PDB entry 8UFH | electron microscopy, 3.20 A resolution | chains A and F of the 4 polymer chains in the assembly

Chain A:
Molecule: Lipopolysaccharide export system ATP-binding protein LptB
From: Acinetobacter baylyi ADP1
Reference sequence: Q6FC66 (Q6FC66_ACIAD); residues 1-249 here = UniProt positions 1-249
Amino-acid sequence (257 residues; each row starts with the number of its first residue; numbers below 1 keep their minus sign (Met-7 is residue -7)):
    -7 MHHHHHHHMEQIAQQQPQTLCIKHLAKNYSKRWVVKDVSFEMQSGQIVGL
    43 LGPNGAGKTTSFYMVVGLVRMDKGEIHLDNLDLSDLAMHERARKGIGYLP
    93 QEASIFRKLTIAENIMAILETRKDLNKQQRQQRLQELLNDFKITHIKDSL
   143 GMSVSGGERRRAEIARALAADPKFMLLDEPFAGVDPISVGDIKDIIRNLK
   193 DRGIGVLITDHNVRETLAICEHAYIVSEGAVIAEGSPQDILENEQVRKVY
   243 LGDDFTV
Not modelled in the structure: -7 to 9, 249
Construct notes: expression tag (-7 to 0)

Chain F:
Molecule: Lipopolysaccharide export system permease protein LptF
From: Acinetobacter baylyi ADP1
Reference sequence: Q6FFD7 (Q6FFD7_ACIAD); residue numbers follow UniProt; this construct covers 1-366
Amino-acid sequence (366 residues; row label = number of the first residue in the row):
     1 MIIRRYLVKQVVSTSLVVIALLTLIMMGGRLIKYFGVAAQGRLDAGVLFS
    51 IIGYRMPEFLTLILPLGFFIGLMLVFGRLYVDHEMAVLNGSGISRIRLGQ
   101 LLIPLALVFLVIQGILMLWMTPWGLRQFDQLSSSQAVRTGFDLVRPKEFI
   151 SSGPYTIYAGDLSEDRKNLKDIFFYQRAQKEGKPDVMILAKEATRVVMEN
   201 ETANVVDLIQGRRYEIYPGKAKYSQAEFQRYRLRLENDKSATFETDKVEA
   251 LPSSKLWNKWNDPVIASEMGWRVFGPFTIVIALMMAVALCEVSPRQGRYY
   301 RLIPAIFIFASLIVLLIAIRTRISRDELGVWAYPAALAVYGIAAALFSRK
   351 QKLAPKIKKQIKRVRA
Not modelled in the structure: 1, 177-184, 196-203, 217-222, 236-246, 351-366
Ligand contacts:
  - WJW ((2R,4R,5R,6R)-2-[(2R,4R,5R,6R)-5-[(2S,4R,5R,6R)-4-[(2R,3R,4R,5S,6S)-3-acetamido-6-carboxy-4,5-bis(oxidanyl)oxan-2-yl]oxy-6-[(1R)-1,2-bis(oxidanyl)ethyl]-2-carboxy-5-oxidanyl-oxan-2-yl]oxy-6-[(1R)-1,2-bis(oxidanyl)ethyl]-2-carboxy-2-[[(2R,3S,4R,5R,6R)-4-[(3S)-3-dodecanoyloxydodecanoyl]oxy-6-[[(2R,3S,4R,5R,6R)-5-[[(3R)-3-heptanoyloxynonanoyl]amino]-3-oxidanyl-4-[(3R)-3-oxidanyloctanoyl]oxy-6-phosphonooxy-oxan-2-yl]methoxy]-5-[[(3S)-3-[(3R)-3-oxidanyldodecanoyl]oxydecanoyl]amino]-3-phosphonooxy-oxan-2-yl]methoxy]oxan-4-yl]oxy-6-[(1R)-1,2-bis(oxidanyl)ethyl]-4,5-bis(oxidanyl)oxane-2-carboxylic acid): Leu22, Ile25, Met26, Gly29, Arg30, Lys33, Tyr34, Val37, Arg42, Arg55, Glu58, Phe59, Thr61, Leu62, Pro65, Leu66, Gln113, Met117, Trp271, Gly275, Thr278, Ile306, Ala310, Ile313, Val314, Ile317
  - Y75 ((7S,10S,13S,17P)-10-(4-aminobutyl)-7-(3-aminopropyl)-17-(6-aminopyridin-3-yl)-20-chloro-13-[(1H-indol-3-yl)methyl]-12-methyl-6,7,9,10,12,13,15,16-octahydropyrido[2,3-b][1,5,8,11,14]benzothiatetraazacycloheptadecine-8,11,14(5H)-trione): Glu58, Leu125, Glu249, Trp271, Val314, Ile317, Ala318, Arg320, Thr321
From the paper describing this entry:
  - mutagenesis - E249K: decreased growth in response to Y75
  - mutagenesis - R30A, R55G: abolished growth
  - mutagenesis - R30K, R55K: decreased growth in response to antibiotic
  - mutagenesis - I317N: decreased growth in response to macrocyclic peptides

Chain A / chain F interface:
Pairs across the interface (38):
  Met80(A) with Ala86(F); Asn89(F); Gly90(F)
  His81(A) with Asn89(F); Gly92(F); Ser94(F)
  Ala84(A) with Asn89(F); Gly90(F); Ser91(F); Gly92(F)
  Arg85(A) with Gly92(F), hydrogen bond (side chain-backbone)
  Ile88(A) with Gly90(F)
  Gly89(A) with Gly90(F)
  Tyr90(A) with Ala86(F), hydrophobic
  Pro92(A) with Val87(F)
  Glu94(A) with His83(F), salt bridge
  Ala95(A) with Asp82(F)
  Ser96(A) with Asp82(F); His83(F); Glu84(F); Val87(F)
  Ile97(A) with Glu84(F)
  Phe98(A) with Glu84(F); Val87(F), hydrophobic; Leu88(F), hydrophobic
  Arg99(A) with Asp82(F), salt bridge; Glu84(F), salt bridge
  Leu101(A) with Tyr6(F), hydrophobic
  Met108(A) with Ile2(F), hydrophobic
  Ala109(A) with Ile2(F), hydrophobic; Ile3(F)
  Ile110(A) with Leu88(F), hydrophobic; Ser91(F); Ile93(F), hydrophobic
  Glu112(A) with Ile2(F), hydrogen bond (side chain-backbone)
  Thr113(A) with Ile93(F)
  Arg158(A) with Val87(F)
  Ala162(A) with Ser91(F)
Also at the interface, not in a pair above, chain A (24 interface residues in all): Lys100, Glu105
Also at the interface, not in a pair above, chain F (16 interface residues in all): Arg78

In short:
The interface between chain A and chain F involves 24 residues on one side and 16 on the other, with 2
hydrogen bonds and 3 salt bridges. Among the polar pairs are Glu94(A)-His83(F), Arg99(A)-Asp82(F) and
Arg99(A)-Glu84(F). The paper reports that R30A and R55G of chain F abolish growth; R30K and R55K of chain F
reduce growth in response to antibiotic; 6 substitutions were tested in all.
Chain A is Lipopolysaccharide export system ATP-binding protein LptB and chain F is Lipopolysaccharide export
system permease protein LptF, both from Acinetobacter baylyi ADP1; the structure, Acinetobacter baylyi LptB2FG
bound to Acinetobacter baylyi lipopolysaccharide and a macrocyclic peptide, was determined by electron
microscopy (same publication as 8FRL, 8FRM, 8FRN, 8FRO, 8FRP and 8UFG).
